1XQJ - chain A; structure by X-ray diffraction, 3.10 A resolution.

[Chain A]
Name: Maspin
Source organism: Homo sapiens
UniProt: P36952 (MASP_HUMAN); residue numbers follow UniProt; this construct covers 1-375
Amino-acid sequence (389 residues; row label = number of the first residue in the row; numbers below 1 keep their minus sign (His-13 is residue -13)):
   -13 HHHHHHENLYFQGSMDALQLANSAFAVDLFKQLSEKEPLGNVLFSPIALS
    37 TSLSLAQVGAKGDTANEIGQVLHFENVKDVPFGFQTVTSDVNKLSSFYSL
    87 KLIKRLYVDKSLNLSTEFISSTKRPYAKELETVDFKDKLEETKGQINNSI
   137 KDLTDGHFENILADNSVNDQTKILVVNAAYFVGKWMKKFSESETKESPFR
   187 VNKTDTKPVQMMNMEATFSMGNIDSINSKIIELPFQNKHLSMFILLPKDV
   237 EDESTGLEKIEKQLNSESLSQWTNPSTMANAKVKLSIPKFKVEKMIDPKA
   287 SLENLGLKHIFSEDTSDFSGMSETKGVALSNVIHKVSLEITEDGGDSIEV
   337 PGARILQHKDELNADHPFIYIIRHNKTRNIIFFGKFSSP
Not modelled in the structure: -13 to -3
Differences from the reference sequence: cloning artifact (-13 to 0); engineered mutation Ser20 (Cys in P36952), Ala34 (Cys in P36952), Ser183 (Cys in P36952), Ser205 (Cys in P36952), Ser214 (Cys in P36952), Ser287 (Cys in P36952), Ser323 (Cys in P36952), Ser373 (Cys in P36952)
Curated features (UniProtKB/Swiss-Prot):
  - site: Arg340, Ile341 (Reactive bond homolog)
  - glycosylation (N-linked (GlcNAc...) asparagine): Asn99, Asn133, Asn188, Asn361

[Overview]
Chain A is Maspin (Homo sapiens); the structure, 3.10 A Crystal structure of maspin, space group I 4 2 2, was
determined by X-ray diffraction together with 1XQG from the same study.
